PDB entry 3WAM | X-ray diffraction, 1.75 A resolution | chain A

== Chain A ==
Name: Microtubule-associated proteins 1A/1B light chain 3C
From: Homo sapiens
Reference sequence: Q9BXW4 (MLP3C_HUMAN); residues -2 to 115 here correspond to UniProt positions 8-125 (UniProt number = residue number + 10)
Chain sequence (120 residues; numbered -4 to 115; the number before each row is that of its first residue; numbers below 1 keep their minus sign (Gly-4 is residue -4)):
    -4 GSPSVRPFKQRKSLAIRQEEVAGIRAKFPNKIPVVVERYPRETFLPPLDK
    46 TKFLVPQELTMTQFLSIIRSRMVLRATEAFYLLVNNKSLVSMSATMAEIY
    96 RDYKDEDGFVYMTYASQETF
Disordered / not traced: -4 to 0
Differences from the reference sequence: expression tag (-4 to -3)
UniProt features mapped onto this chain:
  - modified residue (Phosphoserine): Ser83, Ser86

== In short ==
Chain A is Microtubule-associated proteins 1A/1B light chain 3C (Homo sapiens); the structure, Crystal
structure of human LC3C_8-125, was determined by X-ray diffraction, deposited together with 3WAP.
